7PQG - chains B and A; structure by electron microscopy, 3.70 A resolution.

[Chain B]
Name: Nanobody 87
From: Lama glama
Notes: antibody fragment or engineered binder
Sequence (136 residues; each row starts with the number of its first residue):
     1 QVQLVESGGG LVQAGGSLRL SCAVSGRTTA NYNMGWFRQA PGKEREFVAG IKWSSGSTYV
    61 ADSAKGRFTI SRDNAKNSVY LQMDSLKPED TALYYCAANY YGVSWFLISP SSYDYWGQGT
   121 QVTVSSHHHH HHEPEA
Not modelled in the structure: 125-136
Cystine bridges: Cys22-Cys96

[Chain A]
Name: Sodium/bile acid cotransporter
From: Homo sapiens
Reference sequence: Q14973 (NTCP_HUMAN); residues 3-328 here = UniProt positions 3-328
Sequence (333 residues; numbered 2 to 334; the number before each row is that of its first residue):
     2 MAHTASAPFT FTLPPNFGKR PTDLALSVIL VVMLFIIMLS LGCTMEFSKI KAHLWKPKGL
    62 AIALVAQYGI MPLTAFVLGK VFRLNNIEAL AILICGCSPG GNLSNIFSLA MKGDMNLSIV
   122 MTTCSTFLAL GMMPLLLYIY SRGIYDGDLK DKVPYKGIVI SLVLVLIPCT IGIVLKSKRP
   182 QYMRYVIKGG MIIILLCSVA VTVLSAINVG KSIMFAMTPH LIATSSLMPF IGFLLGYVLS
   242 ALFCLNGRCR RTVSMETGCQ NVQLCSTILN VAFPPEVIGP LFFFPLLYMI FQLGEGLLLI
   302 AIFWCYEKFK TPKDKTKMIY TAATTEELEV LFQ
Not modelled in the structure: 2-11, 311-334
Construct notes: initiating methionine (2); engineered mutation Thr5 (Asn in Q14973), Thr11 (Asn in Q14973), Val33 (Phe in Q14973), Ile37 (Phe in Q14973), Asn86 (Lys in Q14973), Ile95 (Val in Q14973), Ile107 (Val in Q14973), Leu129 (Cys in Q14973), His221 (Leu in Q14973); expression tag (329-334)
What the authors report for this chain:
  - disease-associated variants - S267F: abolished catalytic activity (citing earlier work)
  - disease-associated variants - S199R (citing earlier work)

[Interface between chain B and chain A]
Residue-residue contacts (29; chain B residue first):
  Arg27(B) with Asp147(A), salt bridge
  Asn31(B) with Asn86(A), hydrogen bond; Asn87(A), hydrogen bond; Tyr146(A), hydrogen bond
  Tyr59(B) with Thr13(A); Pro15(A)
  Tyr100(B) with Asn87(A), hydrogen bond (backbone-side chain); Asp149(A)
  Tyr101(B) with Asn87(A); Ile88(A), hydrophobic; Lys153(A)
  Gly102(B) with Asn86(A), hydrogen bond (backbone-side chain); Asn87(A), hydrogen bond (backbone-side chain); Ile88(A); Glu89(A)
  Val103(B) with Asn86(A); Ile88(A), hydrophobic
  Trp105(B) with Phe216(A), hydrophobic; Glu277(A); Val278(A); Ile279(A); Gly280(A); Pro281(A); Leu282(A), hydrophobic
  Phe106(B) with Thr13(A); Pro15(A)
  Leu107(B) with Glu277(A)
  Ile108(B) with Pro15(A), hydrophobic
  Ser109(B) with Glu277(A), hydrogen bond
Interface residues without a listed pair, chain B (18 interface residues in all): Thr29, Ser104, Ser111, Ser112, Asp114, Tyr115
Interface residues without a listed pair, chain A (20 interface residues in all): Leu14, Leu150, Asp152

[In short]
The interface between chain B and chain A involves 18 residues on one side and 20 on the other; the contacts
include 7 hydrogen bonds and 1 salt bridge. Among the polar pairs are Arg27(B)-Asp147(A), Asn31(B)-Asn86(A)
and Asn31(B)-Asn87(A). From the paper: S267F of chain A abolishes catalytic activity.
Chain B is Nanobody 87 (Lama glama) and chain A is Sodium/bile acid cotransporter (Homo sapiens); the
structure, Structure of thermostabilised human NTCP in complex with nanobody 87, was determined by electron
microscopy together with 7PQQ from the same study.
